Entry 6QUK (X-ray diffraction, 1.58 A resolution); this record covers chains A and B.

# Chain A (and B)
Name: Xylose isomerase
From: Streptomyces rubiginosus
Notes: EC 5.3.1.5; chain B of this document is another copy of the same molecule, construct and numbering; everything in this record applies to it too
Reference sequence: P24300 (XYLA_STRRU); numbering as in UniProt (aligned over 1-388)
Chain sequence (388 residues; each row starts with the number of its first residue):
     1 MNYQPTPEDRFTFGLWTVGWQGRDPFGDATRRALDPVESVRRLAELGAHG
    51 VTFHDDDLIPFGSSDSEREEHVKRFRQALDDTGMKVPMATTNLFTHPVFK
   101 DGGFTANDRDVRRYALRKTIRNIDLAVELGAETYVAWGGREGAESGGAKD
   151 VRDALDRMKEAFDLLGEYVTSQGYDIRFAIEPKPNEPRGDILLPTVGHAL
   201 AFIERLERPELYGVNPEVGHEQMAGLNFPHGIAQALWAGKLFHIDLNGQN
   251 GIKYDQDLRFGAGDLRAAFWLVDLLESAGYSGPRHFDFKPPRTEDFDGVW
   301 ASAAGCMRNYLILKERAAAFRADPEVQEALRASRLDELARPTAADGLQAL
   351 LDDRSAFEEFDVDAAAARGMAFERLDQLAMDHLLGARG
Unresolved in the structure: 1-2, 388
Bound ions: Mn2+ site 1: Glu181, Glu217, Asp245, Asp287 (together with glycerol); Mn2+ site 2: Glu217, His220, Asp255, Asp257
Curated features (UniProtKB/Swiss-Prot):
  - active site: His54, Asp57
  - binding site (Mg(2+)): Glu181, Glu217, His220, Asp245, Asp255, Asp257, Asp287

# Interface between chain A and chain B
Pairs across the interface (207):
  His96(A) with Val362(B)
  Pro97(A) with Ala366(B)
  Val98(A) with Val362(B), hydrophobic; Ala365(B), hydrophobic; Ala366(B)
  Lys100(A) with Ala365(B); Ala366(B), hydrogen bond (side chain-backbone); Arg368(B), hydrogen bond (side chain-backbone)
  Asp101(A) with Met370(B); Phe372(B)
  Thr105(A) with Leu338(B)
  Asn107(A) with Ser333(B), hydrogen bond (side chain-backbone); Arg334(B); Leu335(B); Glu337(B); Leu338(B); Met370(B); Phe372(B)
  Asp108(A) with Arg334(B), salt bridge; Glu337(B); Arg368(B), salt bridge; Met370(B)
  Arg109(A) with Glu337(B), hydrogen bond (backbone-side chain); Pro341(B), hydrogen bond (side chain-backbone); Thr342(B), hydrogen bond (side chain-backbone)
  Asp110(A) with Phe360(B); Arg368(B), salt bridge
  Arg112(A) with Glu337(B), hydrogen bond (side chain-backbone); Leu338(B); Arg340(B), hydrogen bond (side chain-backbone); Thr342(B), hydrogen bond
  Arg113(A) with Thr342(B), hydrogen bond (side chain-backbone); Ala343(B); Asp345(B), salt bridge; Leu350(B); Asp353(B), salt bridge
  Tyr114(A) with Ala356(B); Phe357(B), hydrophobic; Phe360(B), hydrophobic; Val362(B)
  Leu116(A) with Thr342(B); Leu350(B), hydrophobic
  Arg117(A) with Leu350(B), hydrogen bond (side chain-backbone); Leu351(B), hydrogen bond (side chain-backbone); Asp353(B), hydrogen bond (side chain-backbone); Ala356(B); Phe357(B); Glu358(B), salt bridge
  Lys118(A) with Phe357(B)
  Ile120(A) with Leu351(B), hydrophobic
  Arg121(A) with Phe357(B)
  Ser145(A) with Asp376(B)
  Gly146(A) with Trp270(B)
  Gly147(A) with Trp270(B); Leu335(B); Leu375(B)
  Ala148(A) with Leu335(B); Phe372(B), hydrophobic
  Lys149(A) with Leu338(B)
  Asp150(A) with Leu335(B); Leu338(B)
  Val151(A) with His230(B); Ala233(B), hydrophobic
  Arg152(A) with Ala233(B); Trp237(B); Leu274(B); Ala278(B)
  Asp153(A) with Leu338(B); Ala339(B)
  Leu155(A) with Gln234(B); Trp237(B)
  Asp156(A) with Trp237(B), hydrogen bond
  Arg157(A) with Leu338(B), hydrogen bond (side chain-backbone); Ala339(B), hydrogen bond (side chain-backbone); Arg340(B), hydrogen bond (side chain-backbone); Pro341(B); Thr342(B)
  Glu160(A) with Pro341(B); Thr342(B), hydrogen bond (side chain-backbone); Ala343(B), hydrogen bond (side chain-backbone); Ala344(B)
  Leu164(A) with Ala343(B), hydrophobic; Leu347(B), hydrophobic
  Glu167(A) with Leu347(B)
  Tyr168(A) with Leu347(B), hydrophobic
  Asp190(A) with Asn227(B), hydrogen bond; His230(B)
  Leu192(A) with His230(B)
  Leu193(A) with Gln234(B)
  Pro194(A) with Leu226(B), hydrophobic
  Thr195(A) with Thr195(B); His198(B)
  Gly197(A) with Gly197(B); His198(B); Ala201(B)
  His198(A) with Thr195(B); Gly197(B), hydrogen bond (side chain-backbone); Gln234(B), hydrogen bond (backbone-side chain)
  Leu200(A) with Ala201(B), hydrophobic
  Ala201(A) with Gly197(B); Leu200(B), hydrophobic; Ala201(B); Gln234(B)
  Phe202(A) with Gln234(B); Trp237(B), hydrophobic
  Glu204(A) with Glu204(B); Arg205(B), salt bridge
  Arg205(A) with Glu204(B), salt bridge; Trp237(B); Ala238(B), hydrogen bond (side chain-backbone)
  Ala224(A) with Ala224(B)
  Leu226(A) with Pro194(B), hydrophobic
  Asn227(A) with Asp190(B), hydrogen bond
  His230(A) with Val151(B); Asp190(B); Leu192(B)
  Ala233(A) with Val151(B), hydrophobic; Arg152(B)
  Gln234(A) with Leu155(B); Leu193(B); His198(B), hydrogen bond (side chain-backbone); Ala201(B); Phe202(B)
  Trp237(A) with Arg152(B); Leu155(B); Asp156(B), hydrogen bond; Phe202(B), hydrophobic; Arg205(B)
  Ala238(A) with Arg205(B), hydrogen bond (backbone-side chain)
  Ile252(A) with Ile252(B), hydrophobic
  Trp270(A) with Gly146(B); Gly147(B)
  Leu274(A) with Arg152(B)
  Ala278(A) with Arg152(B)
  Ser333(A) with Asn107(B), hydrogen bond (backbone-side chain)
  Arg334(A) with Asn107(B); Asp108(B), salt bridge
  Leu335(A) with Asn107(B); Gly147(B); Ala148(B); Lys149(B); Asp150(B)
  Glu337(A) with Asn107(B); Asp108(B); Arg109(B), hydrogen bond (side chain-backbone); Arg112(B), hydrogen bond (backbone-side chain)
  Leu338(A) with Thr105(B); Ala106(B); Asn107(B); Arg112(B); Lys149(B); Asp150(B); Asp153(B); Arg157(B), hydrogen bond (backbone-side chain)
  Ala339(A) with Asp153(B); Arg157(B), hydrogen bond (backbone-side chain)
  Arg340(A) with Arg112(B), hydrogen bond (backbone-side chain); Arg157(B), hydrogen bond (backbone-side chain)
  Pro341(A) with Arg109(B), hydrogen bond (backbone-side chain); Arg157(B); Glu160(B)
  Thr342(A) with Arg109(B), hydrogen bond (backbone-side chain); Arg112(B), hydrogen bond; Arg113(B), hydrogen bond (backbone-side chain); Leu116(B); Arg157(B); Glu160(B), hydrogen bond (backbone-side chain)
  Ala343(A) with Arg113(B); Glu160(B), hydrogen bond (backbone-side chain); Leu164(B), hydrophobic
  Ala344(A) with Glu160(B)
  Asp345(A) with Arg113(B), salt bridge
  Leu347(A) with Leu164(B); Glu167(B); Tyr168(B), hydrophobic
  Leu350(A) with Arg113(B); Leu116(B), hydrophobic; Arg117(B), hydrogen bond (backbone-side chain)
  Leu351(A) with Arg117(B), hydrogen bond (backbone-side chain); Ile120(B), hydrophobic
  Asp353(A) with Arg113(B), salt bridge; Arg117(B), hydrogen bond (backbone-side chain)
  Ala356(A) with Tyr114(B); Arg117(B)
  Phe357(A) with Tyr114(B), hydrophobic; Arg117(B); Lys118(B); Arg121(B)
  Glu358(A) with Arg117(B), salt bridge
  Phe360(A) with Asp110(B); Tyr114(B), hydrophobic
  Val362(A) with His96(B); Val98(B), hydrophobic
  Ala365(A) with Val98(B), hydrophobic; Lys100(B)
  Ala366(A) with Pro97(B), hydrophobic; Val98(B); Lys100(B), hydrogen bond (backbone-side chain)
  Arg368(A) with Lys100(B), hydrogen bond (backbone-side chain); Asp108(B), salt bridge; Asp110(B), salt bridge
  Met370(A) with Asp101(B)
  Phe372(A) with Asp101(B); Asn107(B); Ala148(B), hydrophobic
  Leu375(A) with Gly147(B)
  Asp376(A) with Ser145(B)
Also at the interface, not in a pair above, chain A (102 interface residues in all): Phe61, Ala106, Val111, Ala154, Lys159, Pro184, Arg188, Val196, Gly225, Leu236, Lys240, Ser277, Leu330, Gly346, Ala349, Asp363
Also at the interface, not in a pair above, chain B (102 interface residues in all): Phe61, Val111, Ala154, Lys159, Ser171, Pro184, Arg188, Val196, Gly225, Leu236, Lys240, Ser277, Leu330, Asp363, Ala367

# Summary
Chain A and chain B each contribute 102 residues to their interface, with 45 hydrogen bonds and 14 salt
bridges. Polar contacts include Asp108(A)-Arg334(B), Asp108(A)-Arg368(B) and Asp110(A)-Arg368(B). Curated
annotation (UniProt) lists active-site residues His54(A) and Asp57(A) and 7 Mg2+-binding residues on chain A.
Chain A and chain B are both Xylose isomerase (Streptomyces rubiginosus); the structure, Protein
crystallization by ionic liquid hydrogel support: glucose isomerase grown by using ionic liquid hydrogel, was
determined by X-ray diffraction together with 6QUF from the same study.
